6SG4 - chains A and B of the 4 polymer chains in the assembly; structure by X-ray diffraction, 2.43 A resolution.

Chain A:
Molecule: Cyclin-dependent kinase 2
Organism: Homo sapiens
Notes: EC 2.7.11.22
UniProt: P24941 (CDK2_HUMAN); numbering as in UniProt (aligned over 1-298)
Amino-acid sequence (302 residues; each row starts with the number of its first residue; numbers below 1 keep their minus sign (Gly-3 is residue -3)):
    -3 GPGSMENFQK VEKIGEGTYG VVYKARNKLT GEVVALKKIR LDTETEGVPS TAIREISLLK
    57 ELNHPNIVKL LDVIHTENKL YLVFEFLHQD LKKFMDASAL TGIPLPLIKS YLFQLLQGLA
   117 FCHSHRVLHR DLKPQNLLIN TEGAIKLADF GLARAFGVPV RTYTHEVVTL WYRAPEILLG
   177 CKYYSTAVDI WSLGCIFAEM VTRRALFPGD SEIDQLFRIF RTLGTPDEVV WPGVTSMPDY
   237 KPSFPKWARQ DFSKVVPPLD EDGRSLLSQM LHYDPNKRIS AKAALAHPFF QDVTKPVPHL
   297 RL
Not modelled in the structure: -3 to 27, 36-40, 295-298
Construct notes: expression tag (-3 to 0)
Modified positions: Thr160 (phosphothreonine; TPO)
Curated features (UniProtKB/Swiss-Prot):
  - active site: Asp127 (Proton acceptor)
  - binding site (ATP): Ile10 to Val18, Lys33, Glu81 to Leu83, Asp86, Lys129 to Asn132, Asp145
  - binding site (Mg(2+)): Asn132, Asp145
  - site (CDK7 binding): Lys9, Lys88, Lys89, Leu166
  - modified residue: Met1 (N-acetylmethionine), Lys6 (N6-acetyllysine), Thr14 (Phosphothreonine), Tyr15 (Phosphotyrosine), Tyr19 (Phosphotyrosine), Thr160 (Phosphothreonine)
  - natural variant: Pro45 (P45L: In a glioblastoma multiforme sample)
  - mutagenesis: Lys9 (K9F: Reduced phosphorylation by CAK), Thr14 (T14A: 2-fold increase in activity), Tyr15 (Y15F: 2-fold increase in activity), Lys88 to Lys89 (Reduced phosphorylation by CAK), Thr160 (T160A: Abolishes activity), Leu166 (L166R: Reduced phosphorylation by CAK and reduced kinase activity)

Chain B:
Molecule: Cyclin-A2
Organism: Homo sapiens
UniProt: P20248 (CCNA2_HUMAN); the construct has insertions or renumbered stretches relative to UniProt, so the offset changes along the chain: 174-246 = UniProt 174-246; 248-433 = UniProt 247-432
Amino-acid sequence (269 residues; row label = number of the first residue in the row):
   173 MEVPDYHEDI HTYLREMEVK CKPKVGYMKK QPDITNSMRA ILVDWLVEVG EEYKLQNETL
   233 HLAVNYIDRF LSSQENVLRG KLQLVGTAAM LLASKFEEIY PPEVAEFVYI TDDTYTKKQV
   293 LRMEHLVLKV LTFDLAAPTV NQFLTQYFLH QQPANCKVES LAMFLGELSL IDADPYLKYL
   353 PSVIAGAAFH LALYTVTGQS WPESLIRKTG YTLESLKPCL MDLHQTYLKA PQHAQQSIRE
   413 KYKNSKYHGV SLLNPPETLN LLEHHHHHH
Not modelled in the structure: 173-174, 433-441
Construct notes: initiating methionine (173); conflict Gln246 (Met in P20248), Asn248 (Ser247 in P20248); insertion (247); expression tag (434-441)
From the paper describing this entry:
  - mutagenesis - I213D (5-fold), W217K: decreased binding to p27
  - mutagenesis - W217K: abolished binding to SKP1-SKP2N
  - mutagenesis - W217K: unchanged stability
  - mutagenesis - M210D: unchanged binding to p27
  - mutagenesis - M210D: unchanged binding to SKP2
  - mutagenesis - I213D (5-fold): increased binding to SKP2

How chain A and chain B interact:
Residue-residue contacts (60; chain A residue first):
  Thr41(A) - Lys289(B)  hydrogen bond (backbone-side chain)
  Glu42(A) - Lys267(B)  hydrogen bond (backbone-side chain)
  Glu42(A) - Glu275(B)
  Glu42(A) - Val276(B)  hydrogen bond (side chain-backbone)
  Gly43(A) - Lys267(B)
  Gly43(A) - Leu293(B)
  Gly43(A) - Glu296(B)
  Val44(A) - Lys267(B)  hydrogen bond (backbone-side chain)
  Val44(A) - Glu296(B)  hydrogen bond (backbone-side chain)
  Val44(A) - Leu300(B)  hydrophobic
  Ser46(A) - Lys267(B)
  Ile49(A) - Leu264(B)  hydrophobic
  Ile49(A) - Lys267(B)
  Ile49(A) - Leu307(B)  hydrophobic
  Arg50(A) - Lys267(B)
  Arg50(A) - Phe268(B)  hydrogen bond (side chain-backbone)
  Arg50(A) - Glu270(B)  hydrogen bond (side chain-backbone)
  Ile52(A) - Phe305(B)  hydrophobic
  Ser53(A) - Phe268(B)
  Ser53(A) - Phe305(B)
  Ser53(A) - Leu307(B)
  Leu54(A) - Ala308(B)  hydrophobic
  Lys56(A) - Thr304(B)  hydrogen bond (side chain-backbone)
  Lys56(A) - Asp306(B)  salt bridge
  Glu57(A) - Tyr185(B)  hydrogen bond
  Glu57(A) - Ala308(B)
  His71(A) - His297(B)
  His71(A) - Leu300(B)
  His71(A) - Phe305(B)
  Thr72(A) - His297(B)
  Glu73(A) - Arg294(B)
  Glu73(A) - His297(B)  salt bridge
  Leu76(A) - Phe305(B)  hydrophobic
  His119(A) - Ile182(B)
  Ser120(A) - Asp181(B)  hydrogen bond
  Ser120(A) - Ile182(B)
  His121(A) - Tyr185(B)
  Arg122(A) - Ile182(B)
  Arg122(A) - Tyr185(B)
  Arg122(A) - Ala308(B)  hydrogen bond (side chain-backbone)
  Arg150(A) - Glu269(B)  salt bridge
  Ala151(A) - Phe268(B)  hydrophobic
  Phe152(A) - Ile182(B)  hydrophobic
  Val154(A) - His179(B)
  Val154(A) - Thr317(B)
  Val154(A) - Gln318(B)  hydrogen bond (backbone-backbone)
  Pro155(A) - Thr317(B)
  Arg157(A) - Gln228(B)  hydrogen bond
  Arg157(A) - Glu269(B)  salt bridge
  Thr158(A) - Ile271(B)
  Tyr159(A) - Ile271(B)
  Thr160(A) - Glu270(B)
  Thr160(A) - Ile271(B)
  His161(A) - Tyr272(B)
  Ser181(A) - Tyr178(B)
  Thr182(A) - Tyr178(B)  hydrogen bond
  Ser276(A) - Asp177(B)  hydrogen bond
  Lys278(A) - Asp177(B)
  Lys278(A) - Tyr178(B)
  Lys278(A) - Asp181(B)  salt bridge
Interface residues without a listed pair, chain A (36 interface residues in all): Val69, Ala279
Interface residues without a listed pair, chain B (34 interface residues in all): Leu186, Met189, Glu230, Lys301, Leu321

Overview:
36 residues of chain A face 34 of chain B across their interface, with 15 hydrogen bonds and 5 salt bridges.
Among the polar pairs are Lys56(A)-Asp306(B), Glu73(A)-His297(B) and Arg150(A)-Glu269(B). From the paper:
I213D and W217K of chain B reduce binding to p27; W217K of chain B abolishes binding to SKP1-SKP2N.
Here chain A is Cyclin-dependent kinase 2 and chain B is Cyclin-A2, both from Homo sapiens. Entry 6SG4
(Structure of CDK2/cyclin A M246Q, S247EN) was determined by X-ray diffraction.
